PDB entry 8XBT | electron microscopy, 4.12 A resolution (low resolution: residue-level contacts below are approximate; hydrogen-bond / salt-bridge calls are withheld) | chains C and J of the 18 polymer chains in the assembly

== Chain C ==
Protein: Histone H2A type 1-B/E
Source organism: Homo sapiens
UniProt: P04908 (H2A1B_HUMAN); residues 0-129 here correspond to UniProt positions 1-130 (UniProt number = residue number + 1)
Amino-acid sequence (133 residues; numbered -3 to 129; the number before each row is that of its first residue; numbers below 1 keep their minus sign (Gly-3 is residue -3)):
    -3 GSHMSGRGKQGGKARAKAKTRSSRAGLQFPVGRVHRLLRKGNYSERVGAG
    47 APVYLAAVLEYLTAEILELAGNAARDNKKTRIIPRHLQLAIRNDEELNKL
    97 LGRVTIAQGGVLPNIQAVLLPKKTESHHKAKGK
Unresolved in the structure: -3 to 10, 119-129
Sequence notes: expression tag (-3 to -1)
Curated features (UniProtKB/Swiss-Prot):
  - modified residue: Ser1 (N-acetylserine), Arg3 (Citrulline), Lys5 (N6-(2-hydroxyisobutyryl)lysine), Lys9 (N6-(2-hydroxyisobutyryl)lysine), Lys13 (N6-(beta-hydroxybutyryl)lysine), Lys36 (N6-(2-hydroxyisobutyryl)lysine), Lys74 (N6-(2-hydroxyisobutyryl)lysine), Lys75 (N6-(2-hydroxyisobutyryl)lysine), Lys95 (N6-(2-hydroxyisobutyryl)lysine), Gln104 (N5-methylglutamine), Lys118 (N6-(2-hydroxyisobutyryl)lysine), Lys119 (N6-crotonyllysine), Thr120 (Phosphothreonine), Lys125 (N6-crotonyllysine)
  - cross-link (Glycyl lysine isopeptide (Lys-Gly)): Lys13 (interchain with G-Cter in ubiquitin), Lys15 (interchain with G-Cter in ubiquitin), Lys119 (interchain with G-Cter in ubiquitin)

== Chain J ==
Molecule: 153-nt DNA strand
Source organism: synthetic construct
Sequence (153 nucleotides; row label = number of the first residue in the row):
     1 TGGCCGTTTTCGTTGTTTTTTTCTGTCTCGTGCCTGGTGTCTTGGGTGTA
    51 ATCCCCTTGGCGGTTAAAACGCGGGGGACAGCGCGTACGTGCGTTTAAGC
   101 GGTGCTAGAGCTGTCTACGACCAATTGAGCGGCCTCGGCACCGGGATTCT
   151 GAT

== How chain C and chain J interact ==
Contacting residue pairs - 10 pairs, chain C then chain J:
  Ala12(C) - DG39(J)
  Lys15(C) - DT38(J)
  Lys15(C) - DG39(J)
  Thr16(C) - DT38(J)
  Arg17(C) - DT38(J)
  Arg20(C) - DG39(J)
  Gly28(C) - DT38(J)
  Arg29(C) - DG37(J)
  Arg32(C) - DG37(J)
  Arg77(C) - DC27(J)
Also at the interface, not in a pair above, chain C (12 interface residues in all): Lys13, Ala14, Arg42
Also at the interface, not in a pair above, chain J (7 interface residues in all): DG36, DT40, DG46

== Overview ==
Chain C and chain J form an interface of 12 and 7 residues respectively.
Here chain C is Histone H2A type 1-B/E (Homo sapiens) and chain J is a 153-nt DNA strand (synthetic
construct). Entry 8XBT (The cryo-EM structure of the octameric RAD51 ring bound to the nucleosome with the
linker DNA ...) was determined by electron microscopy together with 8JND, 8JNE, 8JNF, 8XBU and 8XBW from the
same study.
